Entry 6J9F (electron microscopy, 3.95 A resolution); this record covers chains C and G of the 9 polymer chains in the assembly.

[Chain C]
Protein: DNA-directed RNA polymerase subunit beta
Organism: Xanthomonas oryzae pv. oryzae MAFF 311018
Notes: EC 2.7.7.6
UniProt: Q2NZX8 (RPOB_XANOM); residues 1-1383 here = UniProt positions 1-1383
Amino-acid sequence (1383 residues; row label = number of the first residue in the row):
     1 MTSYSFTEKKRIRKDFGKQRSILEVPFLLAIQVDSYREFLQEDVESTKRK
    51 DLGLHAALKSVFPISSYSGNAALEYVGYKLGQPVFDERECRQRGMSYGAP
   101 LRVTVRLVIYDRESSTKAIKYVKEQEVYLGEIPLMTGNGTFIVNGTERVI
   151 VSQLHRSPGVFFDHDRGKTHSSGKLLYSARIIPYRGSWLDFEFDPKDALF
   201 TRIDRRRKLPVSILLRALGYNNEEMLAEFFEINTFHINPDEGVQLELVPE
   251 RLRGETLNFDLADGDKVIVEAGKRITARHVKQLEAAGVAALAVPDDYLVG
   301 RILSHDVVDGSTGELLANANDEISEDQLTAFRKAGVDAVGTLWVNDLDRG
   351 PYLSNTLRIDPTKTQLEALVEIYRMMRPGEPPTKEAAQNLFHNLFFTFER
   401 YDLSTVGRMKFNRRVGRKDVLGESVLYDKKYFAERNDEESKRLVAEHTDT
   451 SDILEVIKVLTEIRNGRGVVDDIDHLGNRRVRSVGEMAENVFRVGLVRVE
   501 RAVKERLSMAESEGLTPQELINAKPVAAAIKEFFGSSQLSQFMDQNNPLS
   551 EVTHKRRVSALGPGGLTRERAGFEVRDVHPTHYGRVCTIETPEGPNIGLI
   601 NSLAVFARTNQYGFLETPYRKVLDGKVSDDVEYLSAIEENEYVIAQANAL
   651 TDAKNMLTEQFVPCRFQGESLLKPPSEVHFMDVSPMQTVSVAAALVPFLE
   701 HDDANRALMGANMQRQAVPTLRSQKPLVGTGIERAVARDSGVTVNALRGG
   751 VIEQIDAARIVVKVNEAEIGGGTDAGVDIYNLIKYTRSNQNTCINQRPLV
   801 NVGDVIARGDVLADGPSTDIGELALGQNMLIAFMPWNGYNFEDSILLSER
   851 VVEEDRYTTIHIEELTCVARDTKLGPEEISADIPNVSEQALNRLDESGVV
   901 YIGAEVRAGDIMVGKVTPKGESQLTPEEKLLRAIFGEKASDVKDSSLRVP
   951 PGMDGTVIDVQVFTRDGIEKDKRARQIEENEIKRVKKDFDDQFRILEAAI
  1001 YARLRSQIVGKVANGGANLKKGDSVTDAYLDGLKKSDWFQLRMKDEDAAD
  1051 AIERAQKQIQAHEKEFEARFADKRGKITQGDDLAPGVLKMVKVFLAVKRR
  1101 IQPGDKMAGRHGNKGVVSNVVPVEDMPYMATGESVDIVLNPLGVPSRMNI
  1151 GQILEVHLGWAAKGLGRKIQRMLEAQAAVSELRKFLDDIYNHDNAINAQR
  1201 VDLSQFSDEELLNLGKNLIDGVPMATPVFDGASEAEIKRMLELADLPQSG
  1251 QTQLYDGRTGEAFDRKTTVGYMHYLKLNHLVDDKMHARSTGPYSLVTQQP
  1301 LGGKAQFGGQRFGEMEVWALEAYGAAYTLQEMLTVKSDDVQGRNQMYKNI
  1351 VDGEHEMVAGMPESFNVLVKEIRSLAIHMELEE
Not modelled in the structure: 1-2, 41-50, 238-242, 770-774, 921-939, 1012-1051, 1194-1198, 1383

[Chain G]
Molecule: 29-nt DNA strand
Sequence (29 nucleotides; each row starts with the number of its first residue):
     1 GGGTATTCGCCGTGTACCTCTCCTAGCCC

[Interface between chain C and chain G]
Pairs across the interface (9):
  Asn144(C) - DC22(G)  hydrogen bond to the phosphate
  Arg148(C) - DT21(G)  phosphate contact
  Ser536(C) - DC22(G)  sugar contact
  Gly1303(C) - DC18(G)  phosphate contact
  Lys1304(C) - DC18(G)  hydrogen bond to the phosphate
  Gln1310(C) - DC17(G)  sugar contact
  Arg1311(C) - DA16(G)  salt bridge to the phosphate
  Arg1311(C) - DC17(G)  hydrogen bond to the phosphate
  Met1315(C) - DT15(G)  sugar contact
Interface residues without a listed pair, chain C (16 interface residues in all): Asp194, Lys208, Gly535, Phe542, Glu569, Asp1283, Lys1284, Gly1313
Interface residues without a listed pair, chain G (11 interface residues in all): DT7, DC8, DG14, DT19, DC20

[In short]
16 residues of chain C and 11 residues of chain G are in contact; the contacts include 3 hydrogen bonds and 1
salt bridge. Polar pairs include Asn144(C)-DC22(G), Lys1304(C)-DC18(G) and Arg1311(C)-DC17(G).
Chain C is DNA-directed RNA polymerase subunit beta (Xanthomonas oryzae pv. oryzae MAFF 311018) and chain G is
a 29-nt DNA strand; the structure, Cryo-EM structure of Xanthomonos oryzae transcription elongation complex
with the bacteriophage protein P7, was determined by electron microscopy, deposited together with 6J9E.
